PDB entry 8IAZ | electron microscopy, 3.00 A resolution | chains A and E of the 4 polymer chains in the assembly

# Chain A
Molecule: Transposase
Source organism: Firmicutes bacterium AM43-11BH
UniProt: A0A417B524 (A0A417B524_9FIRM); residues 4-387 here = UniProt positions 4-387
Chain sequence (384 residues; row label = number of the first residue in the row):
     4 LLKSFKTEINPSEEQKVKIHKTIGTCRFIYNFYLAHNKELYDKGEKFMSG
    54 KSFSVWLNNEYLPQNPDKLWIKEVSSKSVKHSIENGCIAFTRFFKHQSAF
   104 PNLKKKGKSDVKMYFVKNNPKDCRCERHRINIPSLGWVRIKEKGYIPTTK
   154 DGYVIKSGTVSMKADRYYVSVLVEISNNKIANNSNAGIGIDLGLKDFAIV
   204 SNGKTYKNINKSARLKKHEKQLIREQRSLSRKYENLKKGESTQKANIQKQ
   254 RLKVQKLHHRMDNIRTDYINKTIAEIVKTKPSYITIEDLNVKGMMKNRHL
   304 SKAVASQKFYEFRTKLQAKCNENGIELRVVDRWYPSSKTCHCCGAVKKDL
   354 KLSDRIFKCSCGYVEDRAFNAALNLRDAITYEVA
Sequence notes: conflict Ala-371 (Asp in A0A417B524)
Bound ions: Zn2+: Cys-343, Cys-346, Cys-362, Cys-364
From the paper describing this entry:
  - catalytic residues: Asp-194, Glu-290
  - mutagenesis - D194A, E290A: abolished catalytic activity on linearized dsDNA substrates
  - binding site for the 207-nt RNA strand (chain E): Arg-130, His-131, Arg-132, Arg-142, Tyr-148, Arg-227, Arg-230, Arg-234, Asn-238, Asn-249, Lys-299, Asn-300, Arg-301, Trp-336, Lys-341, Lys-354
  - binding site for the 16-nt DNA strand: Tyr-44, Phe-50, Ser-52, Asn-61, Asn-62, Lys-83, Phe-97, Phe-103, Asn-121, Asn-122
  - specificity-determining residues: Lys-83, Asn-121
  - binding site for the 24-nt DNA strand: Lys-80, Tyr-117, Asn-121, Ser-160
  - mutagenesis - Y117A, S160A: decreased catalytic activity

# Chain E
Molecule: 207-nt RNA strand
Sequence (207 nucleotides; numbered 1 to 207; the number before each row is that of its first residue):
     1 CUAAAACGCAAACGUAAGUAUGUACCGAAGGCUAUUUUCGGGAAUUUACG
    51 ACUAUGGAGUGUACAAGAACUUGUGAGUAGAUAUGAUUUCGGUCAAUCCA
   101 AAGCAUACACGAUGAAAUAGUAAGUAAUGUUCGUGAGAACUUACAUUAUC
   151 UCGAUGUGAGCAUAUUUAAUCACAUUUUGAGUGGCAGCUGAUGGUCCAUG
   201 UCUGUUA
Unresolved in the structure: 1-21, 66-71, 89-91, 161-169, 203-207

# Interface between chain A and chain E
Residue-residue contacts - 111 pairs, chain A then chain E:
  Leu-5(A) / C188(E)  base contact
  Lys-6(A) / C188(E)  salt bridge to the phosphate
  Ser-7(A) / C188(E)  hydrogen bond to the sugar
  Ser-7(A) / U189(E)  sugar contact
  Lys-9(A) / U189(E)  phosphate contact
  Lys-9(A) / G190(E)  salt bridge to the phosphate
  Glu-11(A) / G30(E)  hydrogen bond to the sugar
  Ser-15(A) / U149(E)  base contact
  Tyr-33(A) / U192(E)  phosphate contact
  Tyr-33(A) / G193(E)  phosphate contact
  Asn-88(A) / A191(E)  phosphate contact
  Asn-88(A) / U192(E)  sugar contact
  Ala-92(A) / U192(E)  phosphate contact
  Arg-95(A) / U192(E)  hydrogen bond to the base
  Ser-101(A) / U192(E)  hydrogen bond to the sugar
  Ser-101(A) / G193(E)  hydrogen bond to the sugar
  Ala-102(A) / G193(E)  hydrogen bond to the sugar
  Phe-103(A) / G193(E)  sugar contact
  Pro-104(A) / G193(E)  phosphate contact
  Asn-105(A) / G193(E)  hydrogen bond to the phosphate
  Asn-105(A) / G194(E)  hydrogen bond to the phosphate
  Lys-107(A) / U192(E)  salt bridge to the phosphate
  Lys-115(A) / G190(E)  phosphate contact
  Lys-115(A) / A191(E)  salt bridge to the phosphate
  Arg-130(A) / C150(E)  base contact
  Arg-130(A) / U177(E)  base contact
  Arg-130(A) / A180(E)  base contact
  Arg-130(A) / G181(E)  hydrogen bond to the base
  His-131(A) / U149(E)  hydrogen bond to the phosphate
  His-131(A) / C150(E)  stacking on the base
  Arg-132(A) / U149(E)  hydrogen bond to the sugar
  Arg-132(A) / C150(E)  salt bridge to the phosphate
  Trp-140(A) / U149(E)  hydrogen bond to the base
  Arg-142(A) / U149(E)  salt bridge to the phosphate
  Lys-144(A) / A29(E)  salt bridge to the phosphate
  Lys-144(A) / G30(E)  sugar contact
  Glu-145(A) / G30(E)  base contact
  Glu-145(A) / G187(E)  base contact
  Lys-146(A) / U147(E)  hydrogen bond to the base
  Lys-146(A) / G181(E)  base contact
  Tyr-148(A) / G187(E)  stacking on the base
  Lys-153(A) / U177(E)  salt bridge to the phosphate
  Arg-169(A) / A28(E)  salt bridge to the phosphate
  Arg-169(A) / A29(E)  salt bridge to the phosphate
  Arg-169(A) / G30(E)  hydrogen bond to the phosphate
  Ser-173(A) / U189(E)  hydrogen bond to the sugar
  Ala-216(A) / U47(E)  base contact
  Arg-217(A) / U33(E)  salt bridge to the phosphate
  Arg-217(A) / A34(E)  salt bridge to the phosphate
  Lys-219(A) / C64(E)  base contact
  Lys-220(A) / A24(E)  hydrogen bond to the phosphate
  Lys-220(A) / C25(E)  salt bridge to the phosphate
  Lys-220(A) / U47(E)  base contact
  Lys-223(A) / U47(E)  sugar contact
  Lys-223(A) / A48(E)  salt bridge to the phosphate
  Lys-223(A) / A63(E)  salt bridge to the phosphate
  Gln-224(A) / C25(E)  hydrogen bond to the phosphate
  Gln-224(A) / C26(E)  phosphate contact
  Gln-224(A) / G50(E)  phosphate contact
  Arg-227(A) / C49(E)  sugar contact
  Arg-227(A) / G50(E)  salt bridge to the phosphate
  Arg-227(A) / G61(E)  phosphate contact
  Arg-227(A) / U62(E)  salt bridge to the phosphate
  Gln-229(A) / A198(E)  hydrogen bond to the sugar
  Gln-229(A) / U199(E)  sugar contact
  Arg-230(A) / G61(E)  salt bridge to the phosphate
  Arg-230(A) / U62(E)  salt bridge to the phosphate
  Arg-230(A) / U199(E)  sugar contact
  Ser-231(A) / A117(E)  phosphate contact
  Ser-233(A) / U199(E)  hydrogen bond to the sugar
  Ser-233(A) / G200(E)  sugar contact
  Arg-234(A) / U60(E)  phosphate contact
  Arg-234(A) / A116(E)  hydrogen bond to the phosphate
  Arg-234(A) / A117(E)  salt bridge to the phosphate
  Lys-235(A) / A117(E)  phosphate contact
  Lys-235(A) / U118(E)  salt bridge to the phosphate
  Asn-238(A) / A117(E)  hydrogen bond to the sugar
  Gln-246(A) / A119(E)  phosphate contact
  Ala-248(A) / A119(E)  phosphate contact
  Ala-248(A) / G120(E)  phosphate contact
  Asn-249(A) / U118(E)  hydrogen bond to the phosphate
  Asn-249(A) / A119(E)  hydrogen bond to the phosphate
  Lys-252(A) / G120(E)  base contact
  Lys-259(A) / G27(E)  phosphate contact
  Arg-263(A) / C32(E)  salt bridge to the phosphate
  Arg-263(A) / U33(E)  salt bridge to the phosphate
  Asn-266(A) / G31(E)  phosphate contact
  Asp-270(A) / G31(E)  hydrogen bond to the base
  Asp-270(A) / C32(E)  hydrogen bond to the sugar
  Asn-273(A) / A186(E)  sugar contact
  Lys-274(A) / C32(E)  hydrogen bond to the base
  Lys-274(A) / G184(E)  base contact
  Lys-274(A) / C185(E)  hydrogen bond to the base
  Lys-274(A) / A186(E)  sugar contact
  Ala-277(A) / A186(E)  phosphate contact
  Met-298(A) / C196(E)  sugar contact
  Lys-299(A) / G80(E)  hydrogen bond to the sugar
  Asn-300(A) / G80(E)  hydrogen bond to the base
  Arg-301(A) / A79(E)  base contact
  Arg-301(A) / G80(E)  salt bridge to the phosphate
  Arg-301(A) / C197(E)  phosphate contact
  His-302(A) / G80(E)  base contact
  His-302(A) / C99(E)  sugar contact
  His-302(A) / A100(E)  sugar contact
  Lys-322(A) / G187(E)  salt bridge to the phosphate
  Lys-322(A) / C188(E)  salt bridge to the phosphate
  Trp-336(A) / A83(E)  stacking on the base
  Lys-341(A) / U84(E)  salt bridge to the phosphate
  Lys-354(A) / U97(E)  hydrogen bond to the phosphate
  Lys-354(A) / C98(E)  salt bridge to the phosphate
  Ser-356(A) / C98(E)  sugar contact
Also at the interface, not in a pair above, chain A (73 interface residues in all): Gln-18, Ile-91, Asp-113, Val-141, Asp-154, Lys-247, Ile-267, Ser-304, Lys-351
Also at the interface, not in a pair above, chain E (57 interface residues in all): A81, U176

# Overview
73 residues of chain A face 57 of chain E across their interface, with 30 hydrogen bonds, 28 salt bridges and
3 aromatic stacking contacts. Among the polar pairs are Arg-95(A)/U192(E), Arg-130(A)/G181(E) and
Trp-140(A)/U149(E). From the paper: catalytic residues Asp-194(A) and Glu-290(A); D194A and E290A of chain A
abolish catalytic activity on linearized dsDNA substrates; 4 substitutions were tested in all.
Here chain A is Transposase (Firmicutes bacterium AM43-11BH) and chain E is a 207-nt RNA strand. Entry 8IAZ
(Cryo-EM structure of the ISFba1 TnpB-reRNA-dsDNA complex) was determined by electron microscopy.
